Entry 6UON (X-ray diffraction, 3.50 A resolution); this record covers chains G and H of the 5 polymer chains in the assembly.

Chain G:
Name: TCR-V-alpha-12-02*01
From: Homo sapiens
Amino-acid sequence (202 residues; row label = number of the first residue in the row):
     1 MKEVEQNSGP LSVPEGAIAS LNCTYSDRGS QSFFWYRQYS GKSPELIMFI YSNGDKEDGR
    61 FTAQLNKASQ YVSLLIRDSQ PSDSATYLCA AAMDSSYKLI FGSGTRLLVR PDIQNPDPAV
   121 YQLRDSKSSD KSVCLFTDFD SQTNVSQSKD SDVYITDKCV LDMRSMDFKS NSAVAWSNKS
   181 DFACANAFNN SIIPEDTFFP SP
Not modelled in the structure: 1-2, 202
Disulfide bonds: Cys23-Cys89, Cys134-Cys184

Chain H:
Name: TCR-V-beta-10-2*01
From: Homo sapiens
Amino-acid sequence (241 residues; row label = number of the first residue in the row):
     1 MAGITQSPRY KITETGRQVT LMCHQTWSHS YMFWYRQDLG HGLRLIYYSA AADITDKGEV
    61 PDGYVVSRSK TENFPLTLES ATRSQTSVYF CASSDPGTEA FFGQGTRLTV VEDLRNVFPP
   121 EVAVFEPSEA EISHTQKATL VCLATGFYPD HVELSWWVNG KEVHSGVCTD PQPLKEQPAL
   181 NDSRYALSSR LRVSATFWQN PRNHFRCQVQ FYGLSENDEW TQDRAKPVTQ IVSAEAWGRA
   241 D
Not modelled in the structure: 1-2, 241
Disulfide bonds: Cys23-Cys91, Cys142-Cys207
What the authors report for this chain:
  - mutagenesis - P96G: abolished binding to decamer-HLA-C

Chain G / chain H interface:
Residue-residue contacts - 59 pairs, chain G then chain H:
  Phe34(G) with Gly97(H); Thr98(H)
  Tyr36(G) with Glu99(H); Ala100(H), hydrogen bond (side chain-backbone)
  Gln38(G) with Gln37(H), hydrogen bond
  Gly41(G) with Arg107(H)
  Ser43(G) with Phe102(H); Gly103(H)
  Pro44(G) with Phe102(H)
  Leu46(G) with Glu99(H)
  Tyr51(G) with Gly97(H), hydrogen bond (side chain-backbone); Thr98(H)
  Ser96(G) with Tyr31(H), hydrogen bond (backbone-side chain); Tyr48(H)
  Tyr97(G) with Tyr31(H); Pro96(H), hydrophobic
  Lys98(G) with Leu45(H); Tyr48(H)
  Leu99(G) with Tyr35(H), hydrogen bond (backbone-side chain)
  Ile100(G) with Glu59(H)
  Phe101(G) with Tyr35(H); Leu43(H)
  Ser103(G) with His41(H), hydrogen bond (side chain-backbone)
  Gly104(G) with Gly42(H)
  Asp117(G) with His134(H), salt bridge
  Tyr121(G) with Glu131(H); Thr135(H)
  Gln122(G) with Ser128(H)
  Leu123(G) with Phe125(H); Glu126(H); Pro127(H), hydrophobic; Thr139(H); Val141(H), hydrophobic
  Arg124(G) with Glu126(H)
  Asp125(G) with Phe125(H)
  Ser129(G) with Phe125(H)
  Val133(G) with Phe125(H), hydrophobic
  Leu135(G) with Val141(H), hydrophobic
  Thr137(G) with Arg192(H), hydrogen bond
  Tyr154(G) with Glu176(H)
  Thr156(G) with Leu174(H); Ser188(H); Arg190(H), hydrogen bond
  Cys159(G) with Cys168(H), disulfide; Thr169(H)
  Leu161(G) with Gly166(H); Val167(H)
  Asp162(G) with Ser165(H); Gly166(H), hydrogen bond (backbone-backbone)
  Met163(G) with Gly166(H); Arg192(H); Val193(H), hydrophobic
  Met166(G) with Lys137(H)
  Ser170(G) with Arg192(H), hydrogen bond
  Ser172(G) with Arg190(H), hydrogen bond
  Val174(G) with Arg190(H)
  Trp176(G) with Leu143(H), hydrophobic; Ala186(H), hydrophobic
  Phe198(G) with His134(H)
Interface residues without a listed pair, chain G (53 interface residues in all): Lys42, Leu88, Ala92, Gly102, Arg106, Ser126, Lys127, Lys131, Asp138, Ile155, Asp157, Val160, Asn171, Ala173, Pro200
Interface residues without a listed pair, chain H (51 interface residues in all): Phe33, Leu39, Phe90, Gln104, Ala123, Val124, Ala130, Thr145, Asp170, Ser194, Arg239
Cross-chain cystine bridges: Cys159(G)-Cys168(H)

Overview:
53 residues of chain G face 51 of chain H across their interface; the contacts include 1 disulfide bond, 11
hydrogen bonds and 1 salt bridge. Polar contacts include Asp117(G)-His134(H), Tyr36(G)-Ala100(H) and
Gln38(G)-Gln37(H). The paper reports that P96G of chain H abolishes binding to decamer-HLA-C.
Chain G is TCR-V-alpha-12-02*01 and chain H is TCR-V-beta-10-2*01, both from Homo sapiens; the structure,
Molecular basis for tumor infiltrating TCR recognition of hotspot KRAS-G12D mutation, was determined by X-ray
diffraction (same publication as 6ULI, 6ULK, 6ULN and 6ULR).
